Entry 3DOW (X-ray diffraction, 2.30 A resolution); this record covers chains A and B.

Chain A:
Molecule: Gamma-aminobutyric acid receptor-associated protein
Source organism: Homo sapiens
UniProtKB: O95166 (GBRAP_HUMAN); residues 3-119 here correspond to UniProt positions 1-117 (UniProt number = residue number - 2)
Amino-acid sequence (119 residues; numbered 1 to 119; the number before each row is that of its first residue):
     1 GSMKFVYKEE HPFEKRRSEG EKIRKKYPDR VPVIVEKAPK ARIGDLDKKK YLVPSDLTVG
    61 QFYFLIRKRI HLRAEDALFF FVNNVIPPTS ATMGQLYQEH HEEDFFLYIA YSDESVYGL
Construct notes: expression tag (1-2)
Ion coordination: Zn2+: H101, E103

Chain B:
Molecule: CRT peptide
UniProtKB: P27797 (CALR_HUMAN); residues 1-11 here correspond to UniProt positions 195-205 (UniProt number = residue number + 194)
Amino-acid sequence (12 residues; numbered 1 to 12; the number before each row is that of its first residue):
     1 SLEDDWDFLP PX
Disordered / not traced: 1-4
Modified positions: NH2 (amino group) at position 12

How chain A and chain B interact:
Contacting residue pairs (28):
  E19(A) with W6(B), hydrogen bond
  I23(A) with W6(B)
  Y27(A) with F8(B), hydrophobic
  R30(A) with F8(B); L9(B); P10(B), hydrogen bond (side chain-backbone); P11(B), hydrogen bond (side chain-backbone)
  P32(A) with W6(B), hydrophobic
  V33(A) with W6(B)
  K50(A) with D5(B), salt bridge; W6(B); D7(B), hydrogen bond (backbone-backbone)
  Y51(A) with W6(B); D7(B)
  L52(A) with W6(B), hydrophobic; D7(B), hydrogen bond (backbone-backbone); F8(B); L9(B), hydrogen bond (backbone-backbone)
  V53(A) with L9(B)
  P54(A) with L9(B); P10(B)
  L57(A) with P10(B)
  F62(A) with L9(B), hydrophobic
  L65(A) with L9(B), hydrophobic
  I66(A) with L9(B), hydrophobic
  R69(A) with D7(B), salt bridge; L9(B)
  F106(A) with W6(B), hydrophobic
Interface residues without a listed pair, chain A (18 interface residues in all): I34

In short:
Chain A and chain B form an interface of 18 and 7 residues respectively, with 6 hydrogen bonds and 2 salt
bridges. Polar contacts include K50(A)-D5(B), R69(A)-D7(B) and E19(A)-W6(B). The Zn2+ site is built by H101(A)
and E103(A).
Chain A is Gamma-aminobutyric acid receptor-associated protein (Homo sapiens) and chain B is CRT peptide; the
structure, Complex structure of GABA type A receptor associated protein and its binding epitope on
calreticulin, was determined by X-ray diffraction.
